PDB entry 5YL4 | X-ray diffraction, 2.64 A resolution | chains D and E of the 6 polymer chains in the assembly

Chain D:
Name: Tubulin beta chain
Source organism: Sus barbatus
Reference sequence: A0A0R4I995 (A0A0R4I995_SUSBA); residue numbers follow UniProt; this construct covers 1-445
Chain sequence (445 residues; row label = number of the first residue in the row):
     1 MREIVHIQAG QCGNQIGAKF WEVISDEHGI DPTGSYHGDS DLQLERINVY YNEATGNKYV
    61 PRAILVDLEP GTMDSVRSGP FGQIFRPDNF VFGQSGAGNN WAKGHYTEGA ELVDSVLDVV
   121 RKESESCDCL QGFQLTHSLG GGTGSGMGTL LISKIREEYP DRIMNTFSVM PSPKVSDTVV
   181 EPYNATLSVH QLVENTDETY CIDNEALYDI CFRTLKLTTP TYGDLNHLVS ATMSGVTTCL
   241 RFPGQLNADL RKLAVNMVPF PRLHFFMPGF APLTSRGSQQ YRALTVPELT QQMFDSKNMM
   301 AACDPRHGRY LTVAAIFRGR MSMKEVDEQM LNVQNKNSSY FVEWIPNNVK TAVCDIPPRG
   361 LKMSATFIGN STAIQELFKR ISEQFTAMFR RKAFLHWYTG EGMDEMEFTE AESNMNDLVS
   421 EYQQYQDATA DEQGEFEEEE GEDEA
Unresolved in the structure: 274-283, 432-445
Residues lining bound ligands: GTP (guanosine-5'-triphosphate): Gly10, Gln11, Cys12, Gln15, Ile16, Asp67, Glu69, Ala97, Gly98, Asn99, Asn100, Ser138, Gly140, Gly141, Gly142, Thr143, Gly144, Ser145, Val169, Pro171, Val175, Ser176, Glu181, Asn204, Leu207, Tyr222, Leu225, Asn226

Chain E:
Name: Stathmin-4
Source organism: Rattus norvegicus
Reference sequence: P63043 (STMN4_RAT); residues 5-145 here correspond to UniProt positions 49-189 (UniProt number = residue number + 44)
Chain sequence (143 residues; each row starts with the number of its first residue):
     3 MADMEVIELN KCTSGQSFEV ILKPPSFDGV PEFNASLPRR RDPSLEEIQK KLEAAEERRK
    63 YQEAELLKHL AEKREHEREV IQKAIEENNN FIKMAKEKLA QKMESNKENR EAHLAAMLER
   123 LQEKDKHAEE VRKNKELKEE ASR
Unresolved in the structure: 3-5, 28-43, 142-145
Construct notes: expression tag (3-4)
Curated features (UniProtKB/Swiss-Prot):
  - modified residue: Ser46 (Phosphoserine)

Interface between chain D and chain E:
Residue-residue contacts (23):
  Tyr106(D) with His129(E), hydrogen bond; Ala130(E), hydrophobic; Val133(E), hydrophobic; Arg134(E), hydrogen bond (backbone-side chain)
  Ala110(D) with Arg134(E)
  Ser153(D) with Leu123(E); Lys126(E)
  Lys154(D) with Asp127(E), salt bridge
  Arg156(D) with Leu123(E)
  Glu157(D) with Leu120(E); Leu123(E); Gln124(E); Asp127(E)
  Pro160(D) with Leu116(E), hydrophobic; Met119(E), hydrophobic
  Gln191(D) with Lys126(E)
  Thr399(D) with Lys140(E)
  Gly400(D) with Lys137(E)
  Glu401(D) with Val133(E); Lys137(E), salt bridge
  Gly402(D) with Val133(E); Asn136(E)
  Glu407(D) with His129(E), salt bridge
Also at the interface, not in a pair above, chain D (17 interface residues in all): Thr107, Asp161, Asn195, Met403
Also at the interface, not in a pair above, chain E (15 interface residues in all): Arg112

Overview:
17 residues of chain D face 15 of chain E across their interface; the contacts include 2 hydrogen bonds and 3
salt bridges. Polar contacts include Lys154(D)-Asp127(E), Glu401(D)-Lys137(E) and Glu407(D)-His129(E). Ligands
of chain D: GTP.
Chain D is Tubulin beta chain (Sus barbatus) and chain E is Stathmin-4 (Rattus norvegicus); the structure,
Crystal structure of T2R-ttl-8WR complex, was determined by X-ray diffraction.
